5JFM - chains A and D of the 4 polymer chains in the assembly; structure by X-ray diffraction, 2.52 A resolution.

== Chain A (and D) ==
Name: Aldehyde dehydrogenase
Organism: Rhodopseudomonas palustris (strain BisB18)
Notes: chain D of this document is another copy of the same molecule, construct and numbering; everything in this record applies to it too
Reference sequence: Q21A49 (Q21A49_RHOPB); residues 61-524 here correspond to UniProt positions 1-464 (UniProt number = residue number - 60)
Chain sequence (524 residues; each row starts with the number of its first residue):
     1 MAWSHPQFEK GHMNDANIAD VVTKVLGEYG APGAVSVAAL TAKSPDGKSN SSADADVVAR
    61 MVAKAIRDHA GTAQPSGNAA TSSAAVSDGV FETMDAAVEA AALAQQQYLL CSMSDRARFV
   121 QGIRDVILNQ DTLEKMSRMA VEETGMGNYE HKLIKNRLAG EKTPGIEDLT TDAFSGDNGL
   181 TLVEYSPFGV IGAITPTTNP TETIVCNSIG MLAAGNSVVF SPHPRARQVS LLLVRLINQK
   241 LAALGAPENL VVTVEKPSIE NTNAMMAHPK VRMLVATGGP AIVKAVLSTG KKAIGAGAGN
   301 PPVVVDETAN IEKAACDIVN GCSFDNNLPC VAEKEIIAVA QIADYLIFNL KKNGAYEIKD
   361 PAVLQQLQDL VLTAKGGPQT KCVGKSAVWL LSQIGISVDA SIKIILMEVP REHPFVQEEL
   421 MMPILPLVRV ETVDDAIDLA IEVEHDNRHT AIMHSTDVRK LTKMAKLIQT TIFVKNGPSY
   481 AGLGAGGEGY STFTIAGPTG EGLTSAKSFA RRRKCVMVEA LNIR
Disordered / not traced: 1-85
Construct notes: initiating methionine (1); expression tag (2-60)
Ligand contacts: propionyl Coenzyme A (1VU): Met146, Ile194, Thr195, Pro196, Thr197, Thr198, Asn199, Ser221, Pro222, His223, Arg225, Ser258, Ile259, Thr262, Thr277, Gly278, Gly279, Ile282, Pro329, Cys330, Val331, Thr380, Val383, Met421, Leu483, Phe493, Ile495

== Chain A / chain D interface ==
Pairs across the interface (23; chain A residue first):
  Val458(A) - Met517(D)  hydrophobic
  Val458(A) - Ala520(D)  hydrophobic
  Val458(A) - Leu521(D)  hydrophobic
  Thr462(A) - Ala520(D)
  Thr462(A) - Leu521(D)  hydrogen bond (side chain-backbone)
  Thr462(A) - Asn522(D)
  Ala465(A) - Ile523(D)  hydrophobic
  Lys466(A) - Asn522(D)  hydrogen bond (side chain-backbone)
  Lys466(A) - Ile523(D)
  Lys466(A) - Arg524(D)
  Gln469(A) - Ile523(D)
  Gln469(A) - Arg524(D)  hydrogen bond (side chain-backbone)
  Met517(A) - Val458(D)  hydrophobic
  Ala520(A) - Val458(D)  hydrophobic
  Ala520(A) - Thr462(D)
  Leu521(A) - Val458(D)  hydrophobic
  Leu521(A) - Thr462(D)  hydrogen bond (backbone-side chain)
  Asn522(A) - Thr462(D)
  Asn522(A) - Lys466(D)  hydrogen bond (backbone-side chain)
  Ile523(A) - Thr462(D)
  Ile523(A) - Ala465(D)  hydrophobic
  Arg524(A) - Lys466(D)  hydrogen bond (backbone-side chain)
  Arg524(A) - Gln469(D)  hydrogen bond (backbone-side chain)
Also at the interface, not in a pair above, chain A (12 interface residues in all): Lys475
Also at the interface, not in a pair above, chain D (12 interface residues in all): Lys475

== Summary ==
Chain A and chain D each contribute 12 residues to their interface; the contacts include 7 hydrogen bonds.
Among the polar pairs are Thr462(A)-Leu521(D), Lys466(A)-Asn522(D) and Gln469(A)-Arg524(D). Ligands of chain
A: propionyl Coenzyme A.
Chain A and chain D are both Aldehyde dehydrogenase (Rhodopseudomonas palustris (strain BisB18)); the
structure, Crystal structure of Rhodopseudomonas palustris propionaldehyde dehydrogenase with bound
propionyl-CoA, was determined by X-ray diffraction (same publication as 5JFL and 5JFN).
